3RWI - chains A and C of the 3 polymer chains in the assembly; structure by X-ray diffraction, 2.01 A resolution.

Chain A:
Protein: Major histocompatibility complex class I
Organism: Macaca mulatta
Reference sequence: Q9GJ77 (Q9GJ77_MACMU); residues 1-276 here correspond to UniProt positions 24-299 (UniProt number = residue number + 23)
Amino-acid sequence (276 residues; numbered 1 to 276; the number before each row is that of its first residue):
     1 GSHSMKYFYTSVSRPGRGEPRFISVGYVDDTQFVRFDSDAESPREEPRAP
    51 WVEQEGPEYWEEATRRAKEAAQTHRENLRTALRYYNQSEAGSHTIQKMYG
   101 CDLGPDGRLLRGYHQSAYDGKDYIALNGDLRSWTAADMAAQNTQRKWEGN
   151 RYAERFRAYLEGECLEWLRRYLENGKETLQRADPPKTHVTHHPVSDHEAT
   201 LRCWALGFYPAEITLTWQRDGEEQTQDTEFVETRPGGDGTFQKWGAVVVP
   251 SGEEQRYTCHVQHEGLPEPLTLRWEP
Cystine bridges: Cys101-Cys164, Cys203-Cys259

Chain C:
Protein: Vif GW10 peptide from Virion infectivity factor
Reference sequence: Q89490 (Q89490_SIVCZ); residues 1-10 here correspond to UniProt positions 372-381 (UniProt number = residue number + 371)
Amino-acid sequence (10 residues; row label = number of the first residue in the row):
     1 GSHLEVQGYW

Interface between chain A and chain C:
Pairs across the interface - 47 pairs, chain A then chain C:
  Met5(A) with Ser2(C)
  Tyr7(A) with Ser2(C), hydrogen bond; His3(C)
  Tyr9(A) with His3(C), hydrogen bond
  Ser24(A) with His3(C)
  Glu45(A) with His3(C), salt bridge
  Tyr59(A) with Ser2(C)
  Glu62(A) with Gly1(C), hydrogen bond (side chain-backbone)
  Ala63(A) with His3(C)
  Arg66(A) with Gly1(C), hydrogen bond (side chain-backbone); His3(C), hydrogen bond (side chain-backbone); Glu5(C), salt bridge
  Glu69(A) with Gln7(C), hydrogen bond
  Ala70(A) with Gln7(C)
  Thr73(A) with Gln7(C), hydrogen bond; Gly8(C); Tyr9(C)
  Glu76(A) with Tyr9(C)
  Asn77(A) with Gly8(C), hydrogen bond (side chain-backbone); Tyr9(C); Trp10(C), hydrogen bond (side chain-backbone)
  Thr80(A) with Trp10(C)
  Tyr84(A) with Trp10(C), hydrogen bond (side chain-backbone)
  Ile95(A) with Trp10(C), hydrophobic
  Tyr99(A) with His3(C); Leu4(C), hydrogen bond (side chain-backbone)
  Ser116(A) with Trp10(C)
  Tyr118(A) with Trp10(C), hydrophobic
  Tyr123(A) with Trp10(C), hydrophobic
  Thr143(A) with Trp10(C), hydrogen bond (side chain-backbone)
  Lys146(A) with Tyr9(C), hydrogen bond (side chain-backbone); Trp10(C)
  Trp147(A) with Gly8(C); Tyr9(C), hydrogen bond (side chain-backbone); Trp10(C)
  Tyr152(A) with Leu4(C); Val6(C), hydrophobic; Gln7(C); Gly8(C), hydrogen bond (side chain-backbone)
  Arg155(A) with Val6(C)
  Phe156(A) with Leu4(C), hydrophobic
  Tyr159(A) with Ser2(C), hydrogen bond (side chain-backbone); Leu4(C), hydrophobic
  Glu163(A) with Gly1(C), hydrogen bond (side chain-backbone)
  Trp167(A) with Gly1(C), hydrogen bond (side chain-backbone); Ser2(C)
  Tyr171(A) with Ser2(C), hydrogen bond
Interface residues without a listed pair, chain A (37 interface residues in all): Phe33, Ala67, Ala81, Lys97, Ala117, Asn142

Overview:
Chain A and chain C form an interface of 37 and 10 residues respectively; the contacts include 19 hydrogen
bonds and 2 salt bridges. Among the polar pairs are Glu45(A)-His3(C), Arg66(A)-Glu5(C) and Tyr7(A)-Ser2(C).
Chain A is Major histocompatibility complex class I (Macaca mulatta) and chain C is Vif GW10 peptide from
Virion infectivity factor; the structure, Rhesus macaque MHC class I molecule Mamu-B*17-GW10, was determined
by X-ray diffraction together with 3RWC, 3RWD, 3RWE, 3RWF, 3RWG, 3RWH and 3RWJ from the same study.
